Entry 4WY3 (X-ray diffraction, 1.89 A resolution); this record covers chain A.

== Chain A ==
Protein: 3C-like proteinase
Organism: SARS coronavirus
Notes: EC 3.4.22.-
UniProtKB: P0C6X7 (R1AB_CVHSA); residues 1-306 here correspond to UniProt positions 3241-3546 (UniProt number = residue number + 3240)
Amino-acid sequence (306 residues; each row starts with the number of its first residue):
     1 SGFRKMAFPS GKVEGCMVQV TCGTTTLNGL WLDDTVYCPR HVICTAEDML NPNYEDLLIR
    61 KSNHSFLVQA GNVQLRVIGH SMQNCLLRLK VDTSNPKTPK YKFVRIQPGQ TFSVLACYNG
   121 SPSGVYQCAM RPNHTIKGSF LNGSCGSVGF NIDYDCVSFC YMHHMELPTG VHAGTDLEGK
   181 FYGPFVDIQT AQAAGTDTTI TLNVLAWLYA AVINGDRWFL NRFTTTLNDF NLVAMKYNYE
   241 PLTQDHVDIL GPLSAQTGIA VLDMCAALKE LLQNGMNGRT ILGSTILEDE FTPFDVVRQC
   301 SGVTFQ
Sequence notes: engineered mutation Ile188 (Arg3428 in P0C6X7)
Swiss-Prot annotation at these positions:
  - active site (For 3CL-PRO activity): His41, Cys145
  - site: Gln306 (Cleavage)
Small-molecule neighbours: 3X5 ((2S)-2-({[(3R,4aS,8aR)-2-(biphenyl-4-ylcarbonyl)decahydroisoquinolin-3-yl]methyl}amino)-3-(1H-imidazol-5-yl)propanal): His41, Met49, Phe140, Leu141, Asn142, Gly143, Ser144, Cys145, His163, His164, Met165, Glu166, His172, Val186, Asp187, Ile188, Gln189
From the paper describing this entry:
  - mutagenesis - R188I (1 x 106): increased catalytic activity (citing earlier work)

== Overview ==
Chain A binds compound 3X5. Curated annotation (UniProt) lists active-site residues His41 and Cys145. The
paper reports that R188I increases catalytic activity.
Chain A is 3C-like proteinase (SARS coronavirus); the structure, Structure of SARS-3CL protease complex with a
phenylbenzoyl (R,S)-N-decalin type inhibitor, was determined by X-ray diffraction together with 4TWW and 4TWY
from the same study.
